Entry 7V4I (electron microscopy, 3.30 A resolution); this record covers chains J and I of the 10 polymer chains in the assembly.

# Chain J (and I)
Molecule: Glutamine synthetase
Organism: Camellia sinensis
Notes: EC 6.3.1.2; chain I of this document is another copy of the same molecule, construct and numbering; everything in this record applies to it too
UniProt: Q762D2 (Q762D2_CAMSI); residue numbers follow UniProt; this construct covers 1-356
Chain sequence (356 residues; each row starts with the number of its first residue):
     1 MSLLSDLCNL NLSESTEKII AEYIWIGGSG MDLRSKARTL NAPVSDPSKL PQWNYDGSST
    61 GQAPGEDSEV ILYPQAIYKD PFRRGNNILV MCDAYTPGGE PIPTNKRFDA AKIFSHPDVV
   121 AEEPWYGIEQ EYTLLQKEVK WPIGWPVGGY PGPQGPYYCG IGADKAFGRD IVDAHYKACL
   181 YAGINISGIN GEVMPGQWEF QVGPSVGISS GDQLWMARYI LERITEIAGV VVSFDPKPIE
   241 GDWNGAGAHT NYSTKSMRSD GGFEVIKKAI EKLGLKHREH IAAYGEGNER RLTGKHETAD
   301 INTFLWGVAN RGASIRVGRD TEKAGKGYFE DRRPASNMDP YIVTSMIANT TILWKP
Differences from the reference sequence: conflict Arg278 (Lys in Q762D2), Ile342 (Val in Q762D2)
Reported in the primary citation:
  - mutagenesis - I143L: increased catalytic activity
  - mutagenesis - Y150F: unchanged catalytic activity
  - mutagenesis - I143L: increased stability
  - mutagenesis - I143L: increased binding to ring-ring binding affinity
  - mutagenesis - Y150F: unchanged binding to pentamer-decamer equilibrium

# How chain J and chain I interact
Contacting residue pairs (64; chain J residue first):
  Met1(J) - Ser2(I)
  Ser5(J) - Ser2(I)
  Asn9(J) - Asp6(I)  hydrogen bond
  Phe82(J) - Leu7(I)  hydrophobic
  Arg84(J) - Asp6(I)
  Arg84(J) - Leu7(I)
  Arg84(J) - Leu10(I)
  Gly155(J) - Arg34(I)  hydrogen bond (backbone-side chain)
  Pro156(J) - Asp32(I)
  Pro156(J) - Arg34(I)
  Tyr158(J) - Arg34(I)  hydrogen bond (backbone-side chain)
  Tyr158(J) - Asp56(I)
  Cys159(J) - Trp25(I)  hydrophobic
  Cys159(J) - Arg34(I)
  Cys159(J) - Ser35(I)  hydrogen bond (backbone-backbone)
  Gly160(J) - Arg34(I)
  Ile161(J) - Leu33(I)
  Ile161(J) - Ser35(I)
  Ile161(J) - Tyr219(I)  hydrophobic
  Ile161(J) - Glu222(I)
  Ile161(J) - Glu226(I)
  Gly162(J) - Glu226(I)  hydrogen bond (backbone-side chain)
  Ala163(J) - Glu226(I)
  Ala163(J) - Val230(I)
  Ala163(J) - Val231(I)  hydrophobic
  Asp164(J) - Lys137(I)
  Asp164(J) - Lys140(I)  salt bridge
  Asp164(J) - Val231(I)
  Ala166(J) - Glu226(I)
  Arg169(J) - Arg223(I)
  Arg169(J) - Glu226(I)
  Asp173(J) - Arg83(I)  salt bridge
  Ala174(J) - Leu7(I)  hydrophobic
  Ala174(J) - Cys8(I)  hydrophobic
  Tyr176(J) - Ile20(I)
  Tyr176(J) - Arg38(I)
  Tyr176(J) - Thr39(I)  hydrogen bond
  Lys177(J) - Leu7(I)
  Lys177(J) - Cys8(I)
  Lys177(J) - Leu10(I)  hydrogen bond (side chain-backbone)
  Lys177(J) - Leu12(I)
  Lys177(J) - Arg83(I)
  Leu180(J) - Leu12(I)  hydrophobic
  Leu180(J) - Ile20(I)  hydrophobic
  Tyr181(J) - Leu10(I)  hydrophobic
  Tyr181(J) - Leu12(I)
  Tyr181(J) - Glu14(I)
  Tyr181(J) - Ser15(I)
  Asn185(J) - Lys18(I)
  Ile186(J) - Thr39(I)  hydrogen bond (backbone-side chain)
  Ser187(J) - Arg38(I)
  Ser187(J) - Thr39(I)  hydrogen bond (backbone-side chain)
  Gly188(J) - Ala37(I)
  Ile189(J) - Lys36(I)
  Ile189(J) - Ala37(I)  hydrogen bond (backbone-backbone)
  Asn190(J) - Lys36(I)
  Val193(J) - Ser59(I)
  Gln201(J) - Trp53(I)
  Ile224(J) - Leu4(I)  hydrophobic
  Ala228(J) - Leu4(I)  hydrophobic
  Glu297(J) - Ser58(I)  hydrogen bond
  Ala309(J) - Glu66(I)
  Ala309(J) - Asp67(I)
  Arg311(J) - Glu69(I)  salt bridge
Other interface residues (no listed pair), chain J (39 interface residues in all): Asp170, Ile227, Arg316, Arg319
Other interface residues (no listed pair), chain I (41 interface residues in all): Met1, Leu3, Asn9, Pro97, Thr225

# Overview
39 residues of chain J face 41 of chain I across their interface, with 11 hydrogen bonds and 3 salt bridges.
Polar contacts include Asp164(J)-Lys140(I), Asp173(J)-Arg83(I) and Arg311(J)-Glu69(I). The paper reports that
I143L of chain J increases catalytic activity; I143L of chain J increases stability.
Chain J and chain I are both Glutamine synthetase (Camellia sinensis); the structure, Cryo-EM Structure of
Camellia sinensis glutamine synthetase CsGSIb decamer assembly, was determined by electron microscopy (same
publication as 7V4H, 7V4J, 7V4K and 7V4L).
